PDB entry 8HWT | electron microscopy, 2.91 A resolution | chains A and D of the 5 polymer chains in the assembly

== Chain A ==
Protein: Spike protein S2'
From: Severe acute respiratory syndrome coronavirus 2
Reference sequence: P0DTC2 (SPIKE_SARS2); residues 319-541 here = UniProt positions 319-541
Chain sequence (223 residues; numbered 319 to 541; the number before each row is that of its first residue):
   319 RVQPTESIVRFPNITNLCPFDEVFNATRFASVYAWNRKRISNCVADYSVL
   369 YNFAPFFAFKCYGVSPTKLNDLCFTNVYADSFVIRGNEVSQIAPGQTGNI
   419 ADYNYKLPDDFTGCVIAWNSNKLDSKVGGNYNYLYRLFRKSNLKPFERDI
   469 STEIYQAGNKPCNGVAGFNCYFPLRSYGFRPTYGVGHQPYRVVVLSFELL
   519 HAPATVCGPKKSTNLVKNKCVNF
Not modelled in the structure: 319-332, 518-523, 528-541
Disulfide bonds: Cys336-Cys361, Cys379-Cys432, Cys391-Cys525, Cys480-Cys488
Construct notes: variant Asp339 (Gly in P0DTC2), Phe371 (Ser in P0DTC2), Pro373 (Ser in P0DTC2), Phe375 (Ser in P0DTC2), Ala376 (Thr in P0DTC2), Asn405 (Asp in P0DTC2), Ser408 (Arg in P0DTC2), Asn417 (Lys in P0DTC2), Lys440 (Asn in P0DTC2), Asn477 (Ser in P0DTC2), Lys478 (Thr in P0DTC2), Ala484 (Glu in P0DTC2), Arg493 (Gln in P0DTC2), Arg498 (Gln in P0DTC2), Tyr501 (Asn in P0DTC2), His505 (Tyr in P0DTC2)
Swiss-Prot annotation at these positions:
  - region: Asn448 to Phe456 (Immunodominant HLA epitope recognized by the CD8+)
  - glycosylation: Thr323 (O-linked (GalNAc) threonine), Ser325 (O-linked (HexNAc...) serine), Asn331 (N-linked (GlcNAc...) (complex) asparagine), Asn343 (N-linked (GlcNAc...) (complex) asparagine)
  - natural variant: Asp339 (G339D: In strain: Omicron/BA.1, Omicron/BA.2 and 4 more; this construct carries the variant), Arg346 (R346K: In strain: Mu/B.1.621; R346T: In strain: Omicron/BQ.1.1, Omicron/XBB.1.5 and 1 more), Leu368 (L368I: In strain: Omicron/XBB.1.5, Omicron/EG.5.1), Phe371 (S371F: In strain: Omicron/BA.2, Omicron/BA.2.12.1 and 6 more; this construct carries the variant), Pro373 (S373P: In strain: Omicron/BA.1, Omicron/BA.2 and 7 more; this construct carries the variant), Phe375 (S375F: In strain: Omicron/BA.1, Omicron/BA.2 and 7 more; this construct carries the variant), Ala376 (T376A: In strain: Omicron/BA.2, Omicron/BA.2.12.1 and 5 more; this construct carries the variant), Asn405 (D405N: In strain: Omicron/BA.2, Omicron/BA.2.12.1 and 6 more; this construct carries the variant), Ser408 (R408S: In strain: Omicron/BA.2, Omicron/BA.2.12.1 and 6 more; this construct carries the variant), Asn417 (K417N: In strain: Beta/B.1.351, Omicron/BA.1 and 8 more; this construct carries the variant), Lys440 (N440K: In strain: Omicron/BA.1, Omicron/BA.2 and 7 more; this construct carries the variant), Lys444 (K444T: In strain: Omicron/BQ.1.1), 16 further natural variant entries in UniProt
  - mutagenesis: Asn331 (N331Q: Reduced viral infectivity), Asn343 (N343Q: Reduced viral infectivity), Leu452 (L452R: Increased resistance to neutralizing antibodies. Decreases HLA binding to NF9 epitope. Increased binding affinity to human ACE2), Tyr453 (Y453F: Decreased HLA binding to NF9 epitope. Increased binding affinity to human ACE2), Ala475 (A475V: Increased resistance to neutralizing antibodies), Val483 (V483A: Increased resistance to neutralizing antibodies), Phe490 (F490L: Increased resistance to neutralizing antibodies and human covalescent sera neutralization), His519 (H519P: Increased resistance to human covalescent sera neutralization)

== Chain D ==
Protein: S304 heavy chain
From: Homo sapiens
Chain sequence (231 residues; numbered 2 to 232; the number before each row is that of its first residue):
     2 VQLVESGGGLVQPGGSLRLSCAASGFTFSSYDMHWVRQTTGKGLEWVSTI
    52 GTAGDTYYPDSVKGRFTISREDAKNSLYLQMNSLRAGDTAVYYCARGDSS
   102 GYYYYFDYWGQGTLLTVSSASTKGPSVFPLAPSSKSTSGGTAALGCLVKD
   152 YFPEPVTVSWNSGALTSGVHTFPAVLQSSGLYSLSSVVTVPSSSLGTQTY
   202 ICNVNHKPSNTKVDKRVEPKSCDKTHTCPPC
Not modelled in the structure: 224-232
Disulfide bonds: Cys22-Cys95, Cys147-Cys203

== How chain A and chain D interact ==
Contacting residue pairs - 12 pairs, chain A then chain D:
  Tyr369(A) - Asp56(D)
  Tyr369(A) - Tyr58(D)
  Phe377(A) - Tyr58(D)
  Gly381(A) - Tyr103(D)
  Pro384(A) - Tyr58(D)  hydrophobic
  Thr385(A) - Asp33(D)  hydrogen bond
  Thr385(A) - Asp56(D)
  Lys386(A) - Asp33(D)
  Lys386(A) - Ser100(D)
  Cys391(A) - Tyr103(D)
  Phe392(A) - Tyr103(D)
  Leu517(A) - Tyr103(D)
Interface residues without a listed pair, chain A (11 interface residues in all): Phe374, Ser383
Interface residues without a listed pair, chain D (8 interface residues in all): Gly52, Lys64, Tyr105

== In short ==
Chain A and chain D form an interface of 11 and 8 residues respectively, with 1 hydrogen bond. Its one
hydrogen-bonded contact is Thr385(A)-Asp33(D). Curated annotation (UniProt) lists 8 mutagenesis sites on chain
A.
Chain A is Spike protein S2' (Severe acute respiratory syndrome coronavirus 2) and chain D is S304 heavy chain
(Homo sapiens); the structure, SARS-CoV-2 Omicron BA.2 RBD complexed with BD-604 and S304 Fab, was determined
by electron microscopy.
